7EXR - chain B; structure by X-ray diffraction, 2.00 A resolution.

Chain B:
Protein: Probable galactinol--sucrose galactosyltransferase 6
Source organism: Arabidopsis thaliana
Notes: EC 2.4.1.82
UniProtKB: Q8RX87 (RFS6_ARATH); residue numbers follow UniProt; this construct covers 1-749
Amino-acid sequence (749 residues; row label = number of the first residue in the row):
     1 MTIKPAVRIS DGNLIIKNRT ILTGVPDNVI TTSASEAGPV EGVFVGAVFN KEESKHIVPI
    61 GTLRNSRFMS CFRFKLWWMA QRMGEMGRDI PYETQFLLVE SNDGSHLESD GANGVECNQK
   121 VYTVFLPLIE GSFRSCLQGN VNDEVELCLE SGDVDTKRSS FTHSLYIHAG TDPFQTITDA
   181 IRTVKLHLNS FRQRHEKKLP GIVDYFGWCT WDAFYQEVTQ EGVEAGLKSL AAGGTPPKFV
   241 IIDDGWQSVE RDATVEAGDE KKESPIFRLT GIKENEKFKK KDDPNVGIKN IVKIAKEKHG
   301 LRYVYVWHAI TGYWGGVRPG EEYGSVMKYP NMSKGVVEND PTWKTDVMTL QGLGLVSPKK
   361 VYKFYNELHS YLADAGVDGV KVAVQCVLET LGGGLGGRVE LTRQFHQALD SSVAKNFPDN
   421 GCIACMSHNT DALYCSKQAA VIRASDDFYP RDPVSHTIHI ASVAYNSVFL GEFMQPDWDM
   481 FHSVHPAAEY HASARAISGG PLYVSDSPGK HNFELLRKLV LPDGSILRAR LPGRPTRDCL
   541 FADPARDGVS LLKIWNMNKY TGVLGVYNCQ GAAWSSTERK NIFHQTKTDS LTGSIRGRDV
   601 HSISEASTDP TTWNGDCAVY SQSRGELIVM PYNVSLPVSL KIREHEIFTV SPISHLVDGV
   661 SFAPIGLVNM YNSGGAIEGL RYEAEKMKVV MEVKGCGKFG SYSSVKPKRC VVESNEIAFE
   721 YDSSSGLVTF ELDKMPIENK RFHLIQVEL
Not modelled in the structure: 1-4, 103-119, 254-263
Differences from the reference sequence: conflict Arg302 (Lys in Q8RX87); engineered mutation Ala383 (Asp in Q8RX87)
From the paper describing this entry:
  - binding site for alpha-D-galactopyranose: Lys75, Trp77, Trp78
  - binding site for alpha-D-glucopyranose: Trp211, Tyr215, Arg451
  - catalytic residues: Asp447 (by similarity / conservation)
  - mutagenesis - D447A: abolished catalytic activity on raffinose

In short:
The paper reports the catalytic residue Asp447; D447A abolishes catalytic activity on raffinose.
Chain B is Probable galactinol--sucrose galactosyltransferase 6 (Arabidopsis thaliana); the structure, Crystal
structure of alkaline alpha-galactosidase D383A mutant from Arabidopsis thaliana complexed with Stachyose, was
determined by X-ray diffraction (same publication as 7EXF, 7EXG, 7EXH, 7EXJ and 7EXQ).
